Entry 7ZRI (electron microscopy, 3.50 A resolution); this record covers chains A and D of the 4 polymer chains in the assembly.

# Chain A
Protein: Potassium-transporting ATPase potassium-binding subunit
Source organism: Escherichia coli
UniProt: P03959 (KDPA_ECOLI); residue numbers follow UniProt; this construct covers 1-557
Amino-acid sequence (557 residues; numbered 1 to 557; the number before each row is that of its first residue):
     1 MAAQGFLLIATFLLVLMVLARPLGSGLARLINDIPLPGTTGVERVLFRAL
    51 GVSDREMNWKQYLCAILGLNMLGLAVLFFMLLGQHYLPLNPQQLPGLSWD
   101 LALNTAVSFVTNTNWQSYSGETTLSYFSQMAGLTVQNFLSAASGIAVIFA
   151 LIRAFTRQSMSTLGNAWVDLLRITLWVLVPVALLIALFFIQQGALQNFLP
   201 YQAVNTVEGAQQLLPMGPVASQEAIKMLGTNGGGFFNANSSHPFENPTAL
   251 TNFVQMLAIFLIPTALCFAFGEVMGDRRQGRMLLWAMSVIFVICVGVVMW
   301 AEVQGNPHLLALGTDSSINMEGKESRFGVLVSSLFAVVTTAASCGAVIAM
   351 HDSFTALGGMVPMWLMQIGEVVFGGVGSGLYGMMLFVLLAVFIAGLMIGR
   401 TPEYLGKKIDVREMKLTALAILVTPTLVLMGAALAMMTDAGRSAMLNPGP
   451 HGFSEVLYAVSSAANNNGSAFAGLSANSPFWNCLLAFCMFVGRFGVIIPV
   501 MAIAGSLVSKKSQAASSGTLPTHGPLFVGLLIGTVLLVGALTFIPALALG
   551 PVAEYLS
Swiss-Prot annotation at these positions:
  - mutagenesis: Gly232 (G232A/S: Decrease in K(+) affinity and loss of cation selectivity)
Bound ions: K+ site 1: Asn112, Thr113, Thr230, Asn231, Ser343, Cys344, Asn466, Asn467; K+ site 2: Asn114, Gly345, Gly468

# Chain D
Protein: Potassium-transporting ATPase KdpF subunit
Source organism: Escherichia coli
UniProt: P36937 (KDPF_ECOLI); numbering as in UniProt (aligned over 1-27)
Amino-acid sequence (27 residues; row label = number of the first residue in the row):
     1 MSAGVITGVLLVFLLLGYLVYALINAE

# How chain A and chain D interact
Residue-residue contacts (5):
  Lys415(A) - Leu23(D)
  Lys415(A) - Ile24(D)  hydrogen bond (side chain-backbone)
  Ala418(A) - Leu23(D)  hydrophobic
  Leu419(A) - Leu23(D)  hydrophobic
  Met430(A) - Phe13(D)  hydrophobic
Interface residues without a listed pair, chain A (6 interface residues in all): Leu422, Met437
Interface residues without a listed pair, chain D (6 interface residues in all): Val5, Val20, Asn25

# In short
The chain A/chain D interface involves 6 residues from each chain, with 1 hydrogen bond. The hydrogen-bonded
pair is Lys415(A)-Ile24(D). The K+ site 1 is built by Asn112(A), Thr113(A), Thr230(A), Asn231(A), Ser343(A)
and Cys344(A). From UniProt: one mutagenesis site on chain A.
Chain A is Potassium-transporting ATPase potassium-binding subunit and chain D is Potassium-transporting
ATPase KdpF subunit, both from Escherichia coli; the structure, Cryo-EM structure of the KdpFABC complex in a
nucleotide-free E1 conformation loaded with K+, was determined by electron microscopy, deposited together with
7ZRD, 7ZRE, 7ZRG, 7ZRH, 7ZRJ, 7ZRK, 7ZRL and 7ZRM.
